PDB entry 9NA6 | X-ray diffraction, 2.14 A resolution | chain A

== Chain A ==
Name: Interleukin-1 receptor-associated kinase 4
Source organism: Homo sapiens
Notes: EC 2.7.11.1; fragment: kinase domain
UniProt: Q9NWZ3 (IRAK4_HUMAN); numbering as in UniProt (aligned over 160-460)
Amino-acid sequence (304 residues; numbered 157 to 460; the number before each row is that of its first residue):
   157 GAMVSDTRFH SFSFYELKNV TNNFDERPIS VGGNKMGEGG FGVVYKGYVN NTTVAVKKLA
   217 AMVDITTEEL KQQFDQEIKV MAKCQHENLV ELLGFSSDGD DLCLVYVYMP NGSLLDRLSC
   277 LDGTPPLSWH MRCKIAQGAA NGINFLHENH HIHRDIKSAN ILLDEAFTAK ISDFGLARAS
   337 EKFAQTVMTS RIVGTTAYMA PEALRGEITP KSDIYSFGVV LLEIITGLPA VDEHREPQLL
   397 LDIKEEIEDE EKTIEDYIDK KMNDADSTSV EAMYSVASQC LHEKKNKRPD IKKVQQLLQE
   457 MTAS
Disordered / not traced: 157-163, 217-220, 336-341, 459-460
Sequence notes: expression tag (157-159)
Modified positions: Thr342 (phosphothreonine; TPO); Thr345 (phosphothreonine; TPO); Ser346 (phosphoserine; SEP)
UniProt features mapped onto this chain:
  - active site: Asp311 (Proton acceptor)
  - binding site (ATP): Met192 to Val200, Lys213, Lys313 to Asn316, Asp329
  - modified residue: Thr342 (Phosphothreonine), Thr345 (Phosphothreonine), Ser346 (Phosphoserine)
Residues lining bound ligands: A1BWZ ((6P)-4-{[(1S)-1-cyanoethyl]amino}-6-[(8S)-3-cyanopyrrolo[1,2-b]pyridazin-7-yl]-N-[(2S)-2-fluoro-3-hydroxy-3-methylbutyl]pyridine-3-carboxamide): Ile185, Met192, Gly193, Glu194, Val200, Ala211, Lys213, Glu233, Val246, Tyr262, Val263, Tyr264, Met265, Pro266, Asn267, Gly268, Ser269, Asp272, Arg273, Asp278, Thr280, Leu318, Ser328, Asp329

== In short ==
Ligands of chain A: compound A1BWZ. UniProt lists active-site residue Asp311 and 15 ATP-binding residues.
Chain A is Interleukin-1 receptor-associated kinase 4 (Homo sapiens); the structure, IRAK4 in Complex with
Compound 34, was determined by X-ray diffraction together with 9NA2, 9NA3, 9NA4 and 9NA5 from the same study.
